3EA3 - chain A; structure by X-ray diffraction, 1.78 A resolution.

== Chain A ==
Molecule: 1-phosphatidylinositol phosphodiesterase
From: Bacillus thuringiensis
Notes: EC 4.6.1.13
UniProtKB: P08954 (PLC_BACTU); residues 1-298 here correspond to UniProt positions 32-329 (UniProt number = residue number + 31)
Amino-acid sequence (298 residues; each row starts with the number of its first residue):
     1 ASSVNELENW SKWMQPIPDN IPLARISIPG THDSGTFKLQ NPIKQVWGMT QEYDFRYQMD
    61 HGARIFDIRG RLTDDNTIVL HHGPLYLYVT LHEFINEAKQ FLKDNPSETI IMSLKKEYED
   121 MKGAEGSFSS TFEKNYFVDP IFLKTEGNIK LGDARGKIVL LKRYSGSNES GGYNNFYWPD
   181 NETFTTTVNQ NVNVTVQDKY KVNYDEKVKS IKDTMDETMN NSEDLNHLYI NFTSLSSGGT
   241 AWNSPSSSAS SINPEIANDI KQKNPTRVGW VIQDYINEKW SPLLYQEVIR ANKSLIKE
Unresolved in the structure: 297-298
Differences from the reference sequence: engineered mutation Ser246 (Tyr277 in P08954), Ser247 (Tyr278 in P08954), Ser248 (Tyr279 in P08954), Ser251 (Tyr282 in P08954)
Swiss-Prot annotation at these positions:
  - active site: His32 (Proton acceptor), His82 (Proton donor)
Reported in the primary citation:
  - mutagenesis - Y246S/Y247S/Y248S/Y251S: abolished catalytic activity on diC7PC
  - conformationally variable residues (side-chain flip): His82, Trp242
  - mutagenesis - Y246S/Y247S/Y248S/Y251S: decreased binding to diC7PC
  - mutagenesis - Y247S/Y251S: unchanged catalytic activity on PI/diC7PC
  - mutagenesis - Y247S/Y251S: decreased catalytic activity on PI/Triton X-100 micelles
  - mutagenesis - Y247S/Y251S (2-fold): decreased binding to PC vesicles
  - mutagenesis - Y247S/Y251S (KD of 1.1 mm): decreased binding to micellar diC7PC
  - mutagenesis - Y247S/Y251S: unchanged catalytic activity on PI solubilized in diC7PC
  - mutagenesis - Y247S/Y251S: increased catalytic activity on diC7PC micelles

== Summary ==
Curated annotation (UniProt) lists active-site residues His32 and His82. From the paper:
Y246S/Y247S/Y248S/Y251S abolish catalytic activity on diC7PC; conformational variability at His82 and Trp242.
Chain A is 1-phosphatidylinositol phosphodiesterase (Bacillus thuringiensis); the structure, Crystal Structure
of the Y246S/Y247S/Y248S/Y251S Mutant of Phosphatidylinositol-Specific Phospholipase C from Bacillus
Thuringiensis, was determined by X-ray diffraction together with 3EA1 and 3EA2 from the same study.
